PDB entry 8B4B | X-ray diffraction, 1.75 A resolution | chains M and Z of the 6 polymer chains in the assembly

[Chain M]
Molecule: 19-nt DNA strand
Sequence (19 nucleotides; each row starts with the number of its first residue):
    30 CAGTTAGTAAAATGATATG
Ion coordination: Cd2+ site 1: DG43 (shared with 1 residue of chain W); Cd2+ site 2 near DG48 (its only coordinating residue here)

[Chain Z]
Molecule: Cholera toxin transcriptional activator
Source organism: Vibrio cholerae
UniProt: P15795 (TOXR_VIBCH); residues 7-115 here correspond to UniProt positions 19-127 (UniProt number = residue number + 12)
Sequence (110 residues; each row starts with the number of its first residue):
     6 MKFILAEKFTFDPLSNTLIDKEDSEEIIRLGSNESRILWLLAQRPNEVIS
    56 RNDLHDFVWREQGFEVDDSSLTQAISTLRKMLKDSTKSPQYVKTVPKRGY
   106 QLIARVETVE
Differences from the reference sequence: initiating methionine (6)
Ion coordination: Cd2+ site 1: Glu12, Glu112 (shared with 1 residue of chain X); Cd2+ site 2: Asp58 (shared with 2 residues of chain X)

[How chain M and chain Z interact]
Contacting residue pairs (18; chain M residue first):
  DT34(M) - Lys102(Z)  sugar contact
  DA35(M) - Arg56(Z)  salt bridge to the phosphate
  DA35(M) - Thr77(Z)  sugar contact
  DA35(M) - Thr99(Z)  phosphate contact
  DA35(M) - Pro101(Z)  phosphate contact
  DA35(M) - Lys102(Z)  hydrogen bond to the phosphate
  DG36(M) - Thr77(Z)  base contact
  DG36(M) - Arg84(Z)  salt bridge to the phosphate
  DG36(M) - Thr91(Z)  phosphate contact
  DG36(M) - Thr99(Z)  hydrogen bond to the phosphate
  DG36(M) - Tyr105(Z)  hydrogen bond to the phosphate
  DT37(M) - Gln78(Z)  base contact
  DT37(M) - Ser81(Z)  hydrogen bond to the phosphate
  DT37(M) - Lys85(Z)  sugar contact
  DT37(M) - Thr91(Z)  hydrogen bond to the phosphate
  DA38(M) - Gln78(Z)  hydrogen bond to the base
  DA38(M) - Lys85(Z)  salt bridge to the phosphate
  DA39(M) - Gln78(Z)  base contact
Other interface residues (no listed pair), chain Z (12 interface residues in all): Ile80

[In short]
Chain M and chain Z form an interface of 6 and 12 residues respectively, with 6 hydrogen bonds and 3 salt
bridges. Among the polar pairs are DA38(M)-Gln78(Z), DA35(M)-Lys102(Z) and DG36(M)-Thr99(Z). Glu12(Z) and
Glu112(Z) coordinate Cd2+ site 1.
Here chain M is a 19-nt DNA strand and chain Z is Cholera toxin transcriptional activator (Vibrio cholerae).
Entry 8B4B (ToxR bacterial transcriptional regulator bound to 19 bp ompU promoter DNA) was determined by X-ray
diffraction (same publication as 8B4C, 8B4D and 8B4E).
